PDB entry 6DPW | electron microscopy, 3.50 A resolution | chains A and C of the 12 polymer chains in the assembly

[Chain A (and C)]
Name: Tubulin alpha-1B chain
Organism: Sus scrofa
Notes: chain C of this document is another copy of the same molecule, construct and numbering; everything in this record applies to it too
Reference sequence: Q2XVP4 (TBA1B_PIG); numbering as in UniProt (aligned over 1-451)
Amino-acid sequence (451 residues; each row starts with the number of its first residue):
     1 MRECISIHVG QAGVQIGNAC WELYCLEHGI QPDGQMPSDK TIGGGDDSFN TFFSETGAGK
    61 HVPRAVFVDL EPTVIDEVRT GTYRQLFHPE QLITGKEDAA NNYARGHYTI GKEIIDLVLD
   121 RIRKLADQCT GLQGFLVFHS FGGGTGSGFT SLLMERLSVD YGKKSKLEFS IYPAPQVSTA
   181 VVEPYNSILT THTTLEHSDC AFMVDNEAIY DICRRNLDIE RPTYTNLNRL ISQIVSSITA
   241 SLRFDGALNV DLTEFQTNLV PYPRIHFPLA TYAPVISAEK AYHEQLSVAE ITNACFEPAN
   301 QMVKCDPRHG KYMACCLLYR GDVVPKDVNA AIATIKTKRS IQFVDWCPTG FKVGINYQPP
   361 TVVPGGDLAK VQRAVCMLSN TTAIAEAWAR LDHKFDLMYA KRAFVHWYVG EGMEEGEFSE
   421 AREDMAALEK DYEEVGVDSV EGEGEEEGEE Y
Unresolved in the structure: 38-46, 440-451
Bound ions: Mg2+: Glu71 (together with GTP)
Small-molecule neighbours: GTP (guanosine-5'-triphosphate): Gly10, Gln11, Ala12, Gln15, Ile16, Asp69, Glu71, Asp98, Ala99, Ala100, Asn101, Ser140, Gly143, Gly144, Thr145, Gly146, Ile171, Thr179, Glu183, Asn206, Tyr224, Leu227, Asn228, Ile231

[Chain A / chain C interface]
Contacting residue pairs (18; chain A residue first):
  Lys280(A) - His88(C)
  Lys280(A) - Glu90(C)  salt bridge
  Tyr282(A) - Thr56(C)  hydrogen bond (backbone-side chain)
  Tyr282(A) - Lys60(C)
  His283(A) - Thr56(C)
  His283(A) - Lys60(C)  hydrogen bond
  His283(A) - Val62(C)
  His283(A) - Gln85(C)  hydrogen bond (side chain-backbone)
  His283(A) - Phe87(C)
  His283(A) - His88(C)
  Glu284(A) - Thr56(C)
  Glu284(A) - His88(C)  salt bridge
  Gln285(A) - Glu55(C)
  Gln285(A) - Thr56(C)
  Gln285(A) - Gly57(C)
  Gln285(A) - Gln128(C)  hydrogen bond
  Glu297(A) - Asp120(C)
  Glu297(A) - Lys124(C)  salt bridge
Other interface residues (no listed pair), chain A (8 interface residues in all): Glu290, Asn293
Other interface residues (no listed pair), chain C (16 interface residues in all): Ser54, Pro89, Arg123, Asp127

[Summary]
8 residues of chain A and 16 residues of chain C are in contact, with 4 hydrogen bonds and 3 salt bridges.
Polar pairs include Lys280(A)-Glu90(C), Glu284(A)-His88(C) and Glu297(A)-Lys124(C). Ligands of chain A: GTP.
Both chains are Tubulin alpha-1B chain (Sus scrofa). Entry 6DPW (Undecorated GTPgammaS microtubule) was
determined by electron microscopy, deposited together with 6DPU and 6DPV.
